PDB entry 8J3M | X-ray diffraction, 2.00 A resolution | chains B and D of the 4 polymer chains in the assembly

[Chain B (and D)]
Name: Beta-glucosidase
From: uncultured bacterium
Notes: chain D of this document is another copy of the same molecule, construct and numbering; everything in this record applies to it too
UniProtKB: A0A1S5SJM8 (A0A1S5SJM8_9BACT); numbering as in UniProt (aligned over 1-445)
Amino-acid sequence (465 residues; row label = number of the first residue in the row; numbers below 1 keep their minus sign (Met-19 is residue -19)):
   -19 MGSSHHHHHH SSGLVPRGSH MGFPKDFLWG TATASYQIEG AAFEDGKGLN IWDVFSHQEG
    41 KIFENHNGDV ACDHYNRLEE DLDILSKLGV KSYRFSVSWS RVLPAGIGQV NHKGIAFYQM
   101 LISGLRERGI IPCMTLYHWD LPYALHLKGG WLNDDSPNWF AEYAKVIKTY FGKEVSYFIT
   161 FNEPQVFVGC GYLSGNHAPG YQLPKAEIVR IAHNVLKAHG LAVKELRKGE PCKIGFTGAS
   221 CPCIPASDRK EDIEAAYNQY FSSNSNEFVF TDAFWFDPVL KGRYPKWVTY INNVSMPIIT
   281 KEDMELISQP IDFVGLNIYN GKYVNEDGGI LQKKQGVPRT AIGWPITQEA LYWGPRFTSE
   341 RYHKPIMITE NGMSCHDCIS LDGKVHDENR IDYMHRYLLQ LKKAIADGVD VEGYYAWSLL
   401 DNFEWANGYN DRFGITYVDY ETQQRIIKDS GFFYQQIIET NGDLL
Unresolved in the structure: -19 to -7 (chain D: -19 to 1)
Differences from the reference sequence: initiating methionine (-19); expression tag (-18 to 0)
From the paper describing this entry:
  - catalytic residues: Glu163, Glu350 (by similarity / conservation)
  - mutagenesis - Q165W: decreased expression
  - mutagenesis - C221T: decreased catalytic activity on pNP-Glc
  - mutagenesis - C221T: decreased catalytic activity on laminaribiose
  - mutagenesis - C221T (4-fold): increased catalytic activity on all other substrates
  - mutagenesis - N407Y: increased binding to cellooligosaccharides
  - mutagenesis - C170E (1.5- to 2-fold): increased catalytic activity on all substrates
  - mutagenesis - A219N: decreased catalytic activity on all substrates tested
  - mutagenesis - N407Y: unchanged catalytic activity on most glucooligosaccharide substrates

[Chain B / chain D interface]
Contacting residue pairs - 51 pairs, chain B then chain D:
  Glu44(B) with Gln312(D); Lys313(D)
  Lys313(B) with Glu44(D), salt bridge
  Lys314(B) with Glu421(D), salt bridge
  Gln315(B) with Tyr409(D); Tyr420(D)
  Gly316(B) with Tyr409(D); Arg412(D), hydrogen bond (backbone-side chain)
  Pro318(B) with Cys358(D), hydrophobic
  Arg319(B) with Ala321(D), hydrogen bond (side chain-backbone); His356(D); Asn410(D), hydrogen bond (side chain-backbone); Asp411(D), salt bridge
  Ala321(B) with Arg319(D), hydrogen bond (backbone-side chain); His356(D)
  Cys355(B) with His356(D)
  His356(B) with Arg319(D); Ala321(D); Cys355(D); His356(D), hydrogen bond (side chain-backbone); Asn369(D), hydrogen bond
  Cys358(B) with Pro318(D), hydrophobic; Asn369(D), hydrogen bond
  Ile359(B) with Asp372(D); Arg376(D), hydrogen bond (backbone-side chain)
  Ser360(B) with Glu368(D), hydrogen bond; Asp372(D), hydrogen bond; Arg376(D)
  Leu361(B) with Asp372(D), hydrogen bond (backbone-side chain); His375(D); Arg376(D)
  His366(B) with Glu368(D)
  Glu368(B) with Ser360(D), hydrogen bond; His366(D)
  Asn369(B) with His356(D), hydrogen bond; Cys358(D)
  Asp372(B) with Ile359(D); Ser360(D); Leu361(D), hydrogen bond (side chain-backbone)
  His375(B) with Leu361(D)
  Arg376(B) with Ile359(D), hydrogen bond (side chain-backbone); Ser360(D); Leu361(D)
  Tyr409(B) with Gln315(D); Gly316(D)
  Asn410(B) with Arg319(D), hydrogen bond (backbone-side chain)
  Asp411(B) with Arg319(D), salt bridge
  Arg412(B) with Gly316(D), hydrogen bond (side chain-backbone)
  Tyr417(B) with Gly316(D)
  Tyr420(B) with Gln315(D)
  Glu421(B) with Lys314(D), salt bridge
Other interface residues (no listed pair), chain B (33 interface residues in all): His46, Gln312, Thr320, Met353, Ser354, Asp357
Other interface residues (no listed pair), chain D (35 interface residues in all): Phe43, His46, Thr320, Ile322, Met353, Ser354, Leu379, Tyr417

[Overview]
33 residues of chain B face 35 of chain D across their interface; the contacts include 17 hydrogen bonds and 5
salt bridges. Among the polar pairs are Lys313(B)-Glu44(D), Lys314(B)-Glu421(D) and Arg319(B)-Asp411(D). From
the paper: catalytic residues Glu163(B) and Glu350(B); Q165W of chain B reduces expression; 5 substitutions
were tested in all.
Chain B and chain D are both Beta-glucosidase (uncultured bacterium); the structure, Structure of GH1 Br2
beta-glucosidase from bovine rumen metagenome, was determined by X-ray diffraction together with 8J5L and 8J5M
from the same study.
